Entry 8VNV (electron microscopy, 3.10 A resolution); this record covers chains A and N of the 9 polymer chains in the assembly.

Chain A:
Protein: Polycomb protein SUZ12
From: Homo sapiens
UniProtKB: Q15022 (SUZ12_HUMAN); numbering as in UniProt (aligned over 68-685)
Chain sequence (619 residues; numbered 67 to 685; the number before each row is that of its first residue):
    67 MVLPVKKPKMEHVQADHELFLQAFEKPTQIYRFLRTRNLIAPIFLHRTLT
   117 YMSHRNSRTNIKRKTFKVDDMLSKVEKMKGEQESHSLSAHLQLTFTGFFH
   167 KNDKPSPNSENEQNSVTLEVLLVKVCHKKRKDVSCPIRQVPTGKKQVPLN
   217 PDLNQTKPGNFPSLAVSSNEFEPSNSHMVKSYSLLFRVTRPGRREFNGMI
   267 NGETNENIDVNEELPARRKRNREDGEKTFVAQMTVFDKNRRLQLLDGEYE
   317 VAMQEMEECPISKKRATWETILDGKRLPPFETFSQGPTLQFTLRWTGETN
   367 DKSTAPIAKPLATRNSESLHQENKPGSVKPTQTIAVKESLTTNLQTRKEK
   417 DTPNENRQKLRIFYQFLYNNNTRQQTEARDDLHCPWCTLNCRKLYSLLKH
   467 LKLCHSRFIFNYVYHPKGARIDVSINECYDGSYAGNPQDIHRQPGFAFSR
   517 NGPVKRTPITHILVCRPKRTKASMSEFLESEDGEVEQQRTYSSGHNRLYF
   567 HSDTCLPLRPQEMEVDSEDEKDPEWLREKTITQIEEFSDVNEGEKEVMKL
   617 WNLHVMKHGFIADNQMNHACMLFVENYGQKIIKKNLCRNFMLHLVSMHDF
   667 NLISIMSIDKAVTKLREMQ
Not modelled in the structure: 67-80, 153-155, 168-181, 224-227, 255-294, 323-350, 363-425, 545-555, 683-685
Sequence notes: initiating methionine (67); conflict N409 (Asp in Q15022)

Chain N:
Protein: RBAP48
From: Homo sapiens
UniProtKB: Q09028 (RBBP4_HUMAN); residue numbers follow UniProt; this construct covers 1-425
Chain sequence (425 residues; row label = number of the first residue in the row):
     1 MADKEAAFDDAVEERVINEEYKIWKKNTPFLYDLVMTHALEWPSLTAQWL
    51 PDVTRPEGKDFSIHRLVLGTHTSDEQNHLVIASVQLPNDDAQFDASHYDS
   101 EKGEFGGFGSVSGKIEIEIKINHEGEVNRARYMPQNPCIIATKTPSSDVL
   151 VFDYTKHPSKPDPSGECNPDLRLRGHQKEGYGLSWNPNLSGHLLSASDDH
   201 TICLWDISAVPKEGKVVDAKTIFTGHTAVVEDVSWHLLHESLFGSVADDQ
   251 KLMIWDTRSNNTSKPSHSVDAHTAEVNCLSFNPYSEFILATGSADKTVAL
   301 WDLRNLKLKLHSFESHKDEIFQVQWSPHNETILASSGTDRRLNVWDLSKI
   351 GEEQSPEDAEDGPPELLFIHGGHTAKISDFSWNPNEPWVICSVSEDNIMQ
   401 VWQMAENIYNDEDPEGSVDPEGQGS
Not modelled in the structure: 1-3, 94-105, 411-425
Swiss-Prot annotation at these positions:
  - modified residue: A2 (N-acetylalanine), K4 (N6-acetyllysine), S110 (Phosphoserine), K160 (N6-acetyllysine), S355 (Phosphoserine)
  - cross-link (Glycyl lysine isopeptide (Lys-Gly)): K4 (interchain with G-Cter in SUMO2), K160 (interchain with G-Cter in SUMO2)
  - mutagenesis: V35 (V35A: Loss of interaction with ARMC12), P43 (P43A: Loss of interaction with ZNF827 and loss of localization to telomeres; when associated with A-73), S73 (S73A: Loss of interaction with ZNF827 and loss of localization to telomeres; when associated with A-43), E126 to N128 (Loss of interaction with ZNF827), E126 (E126A: Loss of interaction with ZNF827 and loss of localization to telomeres; when associated with A-128 and A-179), N128 (N128A: Loss of interaction with ZNF827 and loss of localization to telomeres; when associated with A-126 and A-179), E179 (E179A: Loss of interaction with ZNF827 and loss of localization to telomeres; when associated with A-126 and A-128), Y181 (Y181A: Loss of interaction with ZNF827 and loss of localization to telomeres), E231 (E231A: Decreased interaction with ZNF827; when associated with A-277), N277 (N277A: Decreased interaction with ZNF827; when associated with A-231), E395 (E395A: Decreased interaction with ZNF827)

How chain A and chain N interact:
Residue-residue contacts (145; chain A residue first):
  I96(A) with E19(N)
  F99(A) with V16(N), hydrophobic
  R103(A) with V16(N); I17(N); E20(N), salt bridge; R340(N)
  I106(A) with K317(N)
  A107(A) with K317(N)
  P108(A) with R341(N)
  I109(A) with E20(N); R341(N), hydrogen bond (backbone-side chain); I369(N); H370(N); G371(N), hydrogen bond (backbone-backbone)
  F110(A) with W24(N); N27(N); L31(N), hydrophobic; I369(N), hydrophobic
  L111(A) with L366(N); L367(N); F368(N), hydrophobic; I369(N)
  H112(A) with D361(N), hydrogen bond (backbone-side chain)
  R113(A) with Q354(N), hydrogen bond; D358(N); D361(N), hydrogen bond (backbone-side chain); G362(N), hydrogen bond (side chain-backbone); P363(N), hydrogen bond (side chain-backbone); L366(N), hydrogen bond (side chain-backbone)
  T114(A) with L31(N); L367(N); F368(N); I408(N)
  L115(A) with L31(N)
  T116(A) with F30(N), hydrogen bond (side chain-backbone); N407(N)
  Y117(A) with F30(N), hydrophobic
  R121(A) with D358(N); E360(N), salt bridge; D361(N), salt bridge
  N122(A) with D358(N), hydrogen bond (backbone-side chain)
  S123(A) with D358(N), hydrogen bond (backbone-side chain)
  R124(A) with K349(N); E353(N); Q354(N), hydrogen bond; P364(N), hydrogen bond (side chain-backbone)
  N126(A) with D346(N); K349(N); N410(N)
  K128(A) with S348(N)
  K130(A) with L347(N); S348(N)
  F132(A) with N282(N); I288(N), hydrophobic; E330(N); T331(N); L347(N), hydrophobic
  K133(A) with S285(N); E286(N); F287(N)
  D136(A) with D302(N)
  S139(A) with L310(N)
  K143(A) with L308(N)
  H193(A) with T273(N)
  K194(A) with A274(N)
  K195(A) with Q250(N); E275(N)
  R196(A) with E275(N), hydrogen bond (backbone-side chain); A294(N); E319(N); F321(N)
  H243(A) with Q250(N), hydrogen bond; D270(N); H272(N)
  M244(A) with Q250(N)
  R458(A) with E357(N), salt bridge
  K465(A) with F30(N)
  L469(A) with K26(N); N27(N); F30(N), hydrophobic
  C470(A) with I23(N); N27(N), hydrogen bond
  S472(A) with K26(N), hydrogen bond
  R473(A) with E19(N), salt bridge; K22(N)
  Y495(A) with E19(N), hydrogen bond; K22(N), hydrogen bond
  G497(A) with K22(N), hydrogen bond (backbone-side chain)
  S498(A) with N18(N)
  Y499(A) with N18(N)
  A500(A) with N18(N), hydrogen bond (backbone-side chain)
  G501(A) with N18(N)
  R516(A) with E14(N), salt bridge; T374(N), hydrogen bond (side chain-backbone); A375(N)
  P519(A) with W42(N), hydrophobic; P43(N); H71(N); T72(N); S73(N)
  V520(A) with W42(N); N397(N)
  K521(A) with E41(N), salt bridge; W42(N); E75(N), salt bridge
  R522(A) with A39(N); L40(N); E41(N); D396(N); N397(N)
  P524(A) with H38(N); A39(N)
  I525(A) with H38(N), hydrogen bond (backbone-side chain); A39(N), hydrogen bond (backbone-backbone)
  T526(A) with T37(N); H38(N), hydrogen bond
  H527(A) with M36(N); T37(N), hydrogen bond (backbone-backbone)
  I528(A) with V35(N); M36(N), hydrophobic; K114(N)
  L529(A) with K25(N); V35(N), hydrogen bond (backbone-backbone)
  V530(A) with T28(N); P29(N), hydrophobic; Y32(N); D33(N); L34(N); V35(N), hydrogen bond (backbone-backbone)
  C531(A) with D33(N); G107(N), hydrogen bond (side chain-backbone); F108(N), hydrophobic
  R532(A) with D90(N); Q92(N)
  P533(A) with Y32(N); D33(N)
  R535(A) with P29(N), hydrogen bond (side chain-backbone); Y32(N), hydrogen bond (side chain-backbone); D33(N), salt bridge; A405(N); N407(N)
  Y557(A) with G106(N); G107(N); K114(N)
  S559(A) with S112(N)
Interface residues without a listed pair, chain A (72 interface residues in all): Y97, L100, N104, L105, T125, K197, Y461, F514, K534
Interface residues without a listed pair, chain N (106 interface residues in all): R15, Y21, P87, D89, A91, F93, S110, V111, G113, I115, D249, N277, Y284, D295, W325, E352, S355, Y409

Summary:
72 residues of chain A and 106 residues of chain N are in contact, with 31 hydrogen bonds and 9 salt bridges.
Polar pairs include R103(A)-E20(N), R121(A)-E360(N) and R121(A)-D361(N). Curated annotation (UniProt) lists 11
mutagenesis sites on chain N.
Here chain A is Polycomb protein SUZ12 and chain N is RBAP48, both from Homo sapiens. Entry 8VNV (PRC2_AJ1-450
bound to H3K36me3 with histone H3 tail engaged) was determined by electron microscopy together with 8VMI,
8VMJ, 8VML, 8VMN, 8VNZ, 8VO0 and 8VOB from the same study.
